PDB entry 9BUD | electron microscopy, 2.50 A resolution | chains R and A of the 6 polymer chains in the assembly

# Chain R
Protein: Calcitonin receptor
Organism: Homo sapiens
UniProt: P30988 (CALCR_HUMAN); numbering as in UniProt (aligned over 25-474)
Chain sequence (462 residues; each row starts with the number of its first residue):
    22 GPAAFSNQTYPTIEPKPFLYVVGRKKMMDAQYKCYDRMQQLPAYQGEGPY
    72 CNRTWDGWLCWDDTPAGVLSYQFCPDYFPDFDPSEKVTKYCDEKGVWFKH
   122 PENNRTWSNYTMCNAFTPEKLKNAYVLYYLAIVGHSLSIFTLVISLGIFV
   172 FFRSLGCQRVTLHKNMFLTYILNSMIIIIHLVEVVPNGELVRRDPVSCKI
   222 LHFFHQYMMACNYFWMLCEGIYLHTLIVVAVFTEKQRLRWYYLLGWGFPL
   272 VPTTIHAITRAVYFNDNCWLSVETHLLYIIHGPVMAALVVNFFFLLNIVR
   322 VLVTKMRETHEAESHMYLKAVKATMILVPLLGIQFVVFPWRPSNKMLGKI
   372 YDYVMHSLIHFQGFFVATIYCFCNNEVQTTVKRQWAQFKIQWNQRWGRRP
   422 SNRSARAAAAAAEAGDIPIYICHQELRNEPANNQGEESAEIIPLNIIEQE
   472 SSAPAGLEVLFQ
Not modelled in the structure: 22-38, 62-70, 414-483
Differences from the reference sequence: expression tag (22-24, 475-483)
Swiss-Prot annotation at these positions:
  - glycosylation (N-linked (GlcNAc...) asparagine): Asn28, Asn73, Asn125, Asn130
  - natural variant: Leu447 (L447P: Probable protective factor against osteoporosis)
Disulfide bonds: Cys55-Cys81, Cys72-Cys112, Cys95-Cys134, Cys219-Cys289
Reported in the primary citation:
  - conformationally variable residues (loop rearrangement, side-chain flip): Asn135 to Thr138

# Chain A
Protein: Guanine nucleotide-binding protein G(s) subunit alpha isoforms short
Organism: Homo sapiens
UniProt: P63092 (GNAS2_HUMAN); residue numbers follow UniProt; this construct covers 1-394
Chain sequence (394 residues; numbered 1 to 394; the number before each row is that of its first residue):
     1 MGCLGNSKTEDQRNEEKAQREANKKIEKQLQKDKQVYRATHRLLLLGAGE
    51 SGKNTIVKQMRILHVNGFNGEGGEEDPQAARSNSDGEKATKVQDIKNNLK
   101 EAIETIVAAMSNLVPPVELANPENQFRVDYILSVMNVPDFDFPPEFYEHA
   151 KALWEDEGVRACYERSNEYQLIDCAQYFLDKIDVIKQADYVPSDQDLLRC
   201 RVLTSGIFETKFQVDKVNFHMFDVGAQRDERRKWIQCFNDVTAIIFVVAS
   251 SSYNMVIREDNQTNRLQAALKLFDSIWNNKWLRDTSVILFLNKQDLLAEK
   301 VLAGKSKIEDYFPEFARYTTPEDATPEPGEDPRVTRAKYFIRDEFLRIST
   351 ASGDGRHYCYPHFTCSVDTENIRRVFNDCRDIIQRMHLRQYELL
Not modelled in the structure: 1-10, 61-203, 251-263
Differences from the reference sequence: engineered mutation Asn54 (Ser in P63092), Ala226 (Gly in P63092), Ala268 (Glu in P63092), Lys271 (Asn in P63092), Asp274 (Lys in P63092), Lys280 (Arg in P63092), Asp284 (Thr in P63092), Thr285 (Ile in P63092), Ser366 (Ala in P63092)

# Interface between chain R and chain A
Residue-residue contacts - 37 pairs, chain R then chain A:
  Arg180(R) with Gln390(A); Tyr391(A)
  Tyr243(R) with Tyr391(A)
  Leu244(R) with Tyr391(A), hydrophobic
  Leu247(R) with His387(A)
  Ile248(R) with Gln384(A), hydrogen bond (backbone-side chain); Leu388(A), hydrophobic
  Val249(R) with Arg380(A), hydrogen bond (backbone-side chain)
  Val252(R) with Arg380(A); Ile383(A); Gln384(A); His387(A)
  Phe253(R) with His41(A); Val217(A), hydrophobic; Phe376(A), hydrophobic; Arg380(A)
  Lys256(R) with Gln35(A)
  Leu323(R) with Leu388(A), hydrophobic; Leu393(A); Leu394(A), hydrophobic
  Lys326(R) with Asp381(A), salt bridge; Gln384(A); Arg385(A), hydrogen bond (backbone-side chain); Leu388(A); Leu394(A)
  Met327(R) with Leu394(A), hydrophobic
  Glu329(R) with Asp381(A)
  Thr330(R) with Arg385(A), hydrogen bond
  Lys340(R) with Leu394(A)
  Lys343(R) with Glu392(A)
  Ala344(R) with Leu393(A), hydrophobic
  Ile347(R) with Tyr391(A); Glu392(A); Leu393(A), hydrophobic
  Leu348(R) with Leu393(A), hydrophobic
  Asn395(R) with Glu392(A), hydrogen bond
  Asn396(R) with Glu392(A), hydrogen bond (backbone-side chain)
Other interface residues (no listed pair), chain R (29 interface residues in all): His184, Val250, Ala251, Glu255, Val322, Ile390, Tyr391, Cys394
Other interface residues (no listed pair), chain A (20 interface residues in all): Arg38, Phe219, Tyr358, Cys379

# Summary
29 residues of chain R and 20 residues of chain A are in contact; the contacts include 6 hydrogen bonds and 1
salt bridge. Polar pairs include Lys326(R)-Asp381(A), Ile248(R)-Gln384(A) and Val249(R)-Arg380(A). From the
paper: conformational variability at Asn135(R).
Here chain R is Calcitonin receptor and chain A is Guanine nucleotide-binding protein G(s) subunit alpha
isoforms short, both from Homo sapiens. Entry 9BUD (Human calcitonin Receptor in complex with Gs and
cagrilintide in the CT-like conformation) was determined by electron microscopy (same publication as 9BLB,
9BLC, 9BLW, 9BP3, 9BQ3, 9BTW and 3 further entries).
